Entry 5VWX (X-ray diffraction, 2.49 A resolution); this record covers chains A and C of the 4 polymer chains in the assembly.

[Chain A (and C)]
Name: Bcl-2 homologous antagonist/killer
Source organism: Homo sapiens
Notes: chain C of this document is another copy of the same molecule, construct and numbering; everything in this record applies to it too
UniProtKB: Q16611 (BAK_HUMAN); residues 23-186 here = UniProt positions 23-186
Sequence (170 residues; row label = number of the first residue in the row):
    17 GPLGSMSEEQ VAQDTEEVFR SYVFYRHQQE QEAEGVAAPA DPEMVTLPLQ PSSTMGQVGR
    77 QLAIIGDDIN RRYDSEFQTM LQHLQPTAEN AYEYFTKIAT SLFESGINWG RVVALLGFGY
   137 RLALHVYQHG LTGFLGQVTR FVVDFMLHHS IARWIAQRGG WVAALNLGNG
Not modelled in the structure: 17-21, 49-64, 186 (chain C: 17-21, 50-64, 185-186)
Differences from the reference sequence: expression tag (17-22); engineered mutation S166 (Cys in Q16611)
UniProt features mapped onto this chain:
  - motif: V74 to R88 (BH3), S117 to Y136 (BH1), R169 to G184 (BH2)
  - binding site (Zn(2+)): D160, H164
  - mutagenesis: H164 (H164A: Strongly reduced zinc binding and homodimerization)

[Interface between chain A and chain C]
Contacting residue pairs - 119 pairs, chain A then chain C:
  M22(A) - A172(C)  hydrogen bond (backbone-backbone)
  M22(A) - G176(C)
  S23(A) - A172(C)
  E24(A) - L163(C)
  E24(A) - A168(C)
  E24(A) - R169(C)  salt bridge
  E24(A) - A172(C)
  V27(A) - A168(C)  hydrophobic
  V27(A) - A172(C)  hydrophobic
  V27(A) - W177(C)  hydrogen bond (backbone-side chain)
  A28(A) - V159(C)
  D30(A) - W177(C)
  T31(A) - V158(C)
  T31(A) - M162(C)
  T31(A) - W177(C)  hydrogen bond
  E32(A) - T155(C)
  E32(A) - V159(C)
  V34(A) - W177(C)  hydrophobic
  F35(A) - T155(C)
  V39(A) - L151(C)  hydrophobic
  T70(A) - V178(C)
  M71(A) - W177(C)  hydrophobic
  Q73(A) - L181(C)
  V74(A) - W177(C)
  V74(A) - L181(C)  hydrophobic
  Q77(A) - L181(C)
  Q77(A) - L183(C)  hydrogen bond (side chain-backbone)
  L78(A) - A180(C)  hydrophobic
  I81(A) - L183(C)
  I81(A) - G184(C)
  A107(A) - F150(C)  hydrophobic
  Y108(A) - F157(C)  hydrophobic
  F111(A) - F157(C)
  F111(A) - V158(C)  hydrophobic
  A115(A) - F161(C)  hydrophobic
  T116(A) - F161(C)
  T116(A) - H165(C)
  F119(A) - F161(C)  hydrophobic
  F119(A) - I167(C)  hydrophobic
  I123(A) - I167(C)  hydrophobic
  I123(A) - W170(C)
  N124(A) - W170(C)
  W125(A) - W170(C)
  W125(A) - I171(C)  hydrophobic
  W125(A) - G176(C)
  W125(A) - L183(C)  hydrophobic
  V128(A) - I167(C)  hydrophobic
  V128(A) - I171(C)  hydrophobic
  V128(A) - W177(C)  hydrophobic
  L131(A) - F161(C)  hydrophobic
  L131(A) - M162(C)  hydrophobic
  G135(A) - V154(C)
  A139(A) - L147(C)
  A139(A) - F150(C)  hydrophobic
  A139(A) - L151(C)  hydrophobic
  A139(A) - V154(C)  hydrophobic
  V142(A) - F150(C)  hydrophobic
  Y143(A) - Y143(C)
  Y143(A) - G146(C)  hydrogen bond (side chain-backbone)
  Y143(A) - L147(C)  hydrophobic
  Y143(A) - F150(C)  hydrophobic
  G146(A) - Y143(C)
  L147(A) - A139(C)
  L147(A) - Y143(C)  hydrophobic
  F150(A) - A107(C)  hydrophobic
  F150(A) - A139(C)  hydrophobic
  F150(A) - V142(C)  hydrophobic
  F150(A) - Y143(C)  hydrophobic
  L151(A) - V39(C)  hydrophobic
  V154(A) - G135(C)
  V154(A) - A139(C)  hydrophobic
  T155(A) - E32(C)
  T155(A) - F35(C)
  F157(A) - Y108(C)  hydrophobic
  F157(A) - F111(C)
  V158(A) - T31(C)
  V158(A) - F111(C)  hydrophobic
  V159(A) - A28(C)
  V159(A) - E32(C)
  F161(A) - F111(C)  hydrophobic
  F161(A) - A115(C)
  F161(A) - T116(C)
  F161(A) - F119(C)  hydrophobic
  F161(A) - L131(C)  hydrophobic
  M162(A) - T31(C)
  M162(A) - L131(C)  hydrophobic
  L163(A) - E24(C)
  H165(A) - T116(C)
  I167(A) - F119(C)  hydrophobic
  I167(A) - I123(C)  hydrophobic
  A168(A) - E24(C)
  A168(A) - V27(C)
  R169(A) - E24(C)  salt bridge
  W170(A) - I123(C)  hydrogen bond (side chain-backbone)
  W170(A) - N124(C)
  W170(A) - W125(C)
  I171(A) - V27(C)  hydrophobic
  I171(A) - W125(C)  hydrophobic
  A172(A) - M22(C)  hydrogen bond (backbone-backbone)
  A172(A) - S23(C)
  A172(A) - V27(C)  hydrophobic
  G176(A) - M22(C)
  G176(A) - W125(C)
  W177(A) - V27(C)  hydrogen bond (side chain-backbone)
  W177(A) - D30(C)
  W177(A) - T31(C)  hydrogen bond
  W177(A) - V34(C)  hydrophobic
  W177(A) - M71(C)  hydrophobic
  W177(A) - V74(C)
  W177(A) - V128(C)  hydrophobic
  V178(A) - T70(C)
  V178(A) - V74(C)  hydrophobic
  A180(A) - L78(C)  hydrophobic
  A180(A) - W125(C)  hydrophobic
  L181(A) - Q73(C)
  L181(A) - V74(C)  hydrophobic
  L183(A) - Q77(C)  hydrogen bond (backbone-side chain)
  L183(A) - I81(C)
  L183(A) - W125(C)  hydrophobic
Also at the interface, not in a pair above, chain A (66 interface residues in all): R36, A104, L132, L140, R174, G175, A179, G184
Also at the interface, not in a pair above, chain C (65 interface residues in all): A104, L132, L138, R174, G175, A179

[In short]
66 residues of chain A and 65 residues of chain C are in contact; the contacts include 10 hydrogen bonds and 2
salt bridges. Polar pairs include E24(A)-R169(C), V27(A)-W177(C) and T31(A)-W177(C). From UniProt:
Zn2+-binding residues D160(A) and H164(A) and one mutagenesis site on chain A.
Both chains are Bcl-2 homologous antagonist/killer (Homo sapiens). Entry 5VWX (Bak core latch dimer in complex
with Bim-h0-h3Glt) was determined by X-ray diffraction, deposited together with 5VWV, 5VWW, 5VWY, 5VWZ, 5VX0,
5VX2 and 5VX3.
